PDB entry 6FB1 | X-ray diffraction, 3.02 A resolution | chains A and B of the 6 polymer chains in the assembly

== Chain A ==
Molecule: DNA endonuclease I-CreI
Organism: Chlamydomonas reinhardtii
Notes: EC 3.1.-.-
Chain sequence (154 residues; row label = number of the first residue in the row):
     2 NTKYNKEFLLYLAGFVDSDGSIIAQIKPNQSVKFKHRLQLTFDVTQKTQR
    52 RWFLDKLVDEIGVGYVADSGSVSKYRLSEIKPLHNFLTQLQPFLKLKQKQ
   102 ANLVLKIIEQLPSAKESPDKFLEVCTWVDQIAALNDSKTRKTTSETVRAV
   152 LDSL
Disordered / not traced: 155
Bound ions: Mg2+ site 1: S19 (shared with D20(B) of chain B; 1 residue of chain E; 1 residue of chain F); Mg2+ site 2: D20 (shared with D20(B) of chain B; 1 residue of chain D; 1 residue of chain E; 1 residue of chain F; 1 residue of chain G)

== Chain B ==
Molecule: DNA endonuclease I-CreI
Organism: Chlamydomonas reinhardtii
Notes: EC 3.1.-.-
Chain sequence (154 residues; each row starts with the number of its first residue):
     2 NTKYNKEFLLYLAGFVDGDGSIIAQIKPNQSGKFKHKLSLTFKVTQKTQR
    52 RWFLDKLVDEIGVGYVYDSGSVSNYYLSEIKPLHNFLTQLQPFLKLKQKQ
   102 ANLVLKIIEQLPSAKESPDKFLEVCTWVDQVAALNDSKTRKTTSETVRAV
   152 LDSL
Bound ions: Mg2+ site 1: G19 (shared with D20(A) of chain A; 1 residue of chain D; 1 residue of chain G); Mg2+ site 2: D20 (shared with S19(A) of chain A; 1 residue of chain E; 1 residue of chain F)

== Chain A / chain B interface ==
Contacting residue pairs - 43 pairs, chain A then chain B:
  K7(A) - E8(B)  salt bridge
  E8(A) - K7(B)  salt bridge
  E8(A) - L11(B)
  L11(A) - E8(B)
  L11(A) - L11(B)  hydrophobic
  L11(A) - Y12(B)
  Y12(A) - L11(B)
  Y12(A) - A14(B)
  Y12(A) - G15(B)
  Y12(A) - D18(B)  hydrogen bond
  Y12(A) - F94(B)
  Y12(A) - K96(B)
  A14(A) - Y12(B)
  G15(A) - Y12(B)
  G15(A) - G15(B)
  G15(A) - F16(B)  hydrogen bond (backbone-backbone)
  F16(A) - G15(B)
  F16(A) - F16(B)
  F16(A) - D18(B)
  F16(A) - G19(B)
  F16(A) - L97(B)  hydrophobic
  D18(A) - Y12(B)  hydrogen bond
  D18(A) - F16(B)
  S19(A) - G15(B)
  S19(A) - F16(B)
  S19(A) - G19(B)
  S19(A) - D20(B)
  D20(A) - G19(B)
  D20(A) - D20(B)
  Q47(A) - L97(B)
  K48(A) - D137(B)  salt bridge
  R51(A) - L97(B)
  W53(A) - L97(B)  hydrophobic
  F54(A) - K96(B)
  F54(A) - L97(B)  hydrophobic
  F94(A) - Y12(B)
  K96(A) - Y12(B)
  K96(A) - W53(B)
  K96(A) - E61(B)  salt bridge
  L97(A) - F16(B)  hydrophobic
  L97(A) - W53(B)  hydrophobic
  L97(A) - F54(B)  hydrophobic
  D137(A) - K48(B)  salt bridge
Interface residues without a listed pair, chain A (20 interface residues in all): Q50
Interface residues without a listed pair, chain B (20 interface residues in all): Q47, R51

== In short ==
Chain A and chain B each contribute 20 residues to their interface, with 3 hydrogen bonds and 5 salt bridges.
Polar contacts include K7(A)-E8(B), E8(A)-K7(B) and K48(A)-D137(B). The Mg2+ site 2 is built by S19(A) and
D20(B).
Here chain A is DNA endonuclease I-CreI and chain B is DNA endonuclease I-CreI, both from Chlamydomonas
reinhardtii. Entry 6FB1 (Crystal Structure of a Tailored I-CreI Homing Endonuclease Protein (3115 variant) in
complex with its target ...) was determined by X-ray diffraction together with 6FB0, 6FB2, 6FB5, 6FB6, 6FB7,
6FB8 and 6FB9 from the same study.
